4NTY - chains A and C of the 3 polymer chains in the assembly; structure by X-ray diffraction, 2.65 A resolution.

# Chain A
Name: Acid-sensing ion channel 1
Organism: Gallus gallus
Reference sequence: Q1XA76 (ASIC1_CHICK); residues 14-463 here = UniProt positions 14-463
Sequence (450 residues; row label = number of the first residue in the row):
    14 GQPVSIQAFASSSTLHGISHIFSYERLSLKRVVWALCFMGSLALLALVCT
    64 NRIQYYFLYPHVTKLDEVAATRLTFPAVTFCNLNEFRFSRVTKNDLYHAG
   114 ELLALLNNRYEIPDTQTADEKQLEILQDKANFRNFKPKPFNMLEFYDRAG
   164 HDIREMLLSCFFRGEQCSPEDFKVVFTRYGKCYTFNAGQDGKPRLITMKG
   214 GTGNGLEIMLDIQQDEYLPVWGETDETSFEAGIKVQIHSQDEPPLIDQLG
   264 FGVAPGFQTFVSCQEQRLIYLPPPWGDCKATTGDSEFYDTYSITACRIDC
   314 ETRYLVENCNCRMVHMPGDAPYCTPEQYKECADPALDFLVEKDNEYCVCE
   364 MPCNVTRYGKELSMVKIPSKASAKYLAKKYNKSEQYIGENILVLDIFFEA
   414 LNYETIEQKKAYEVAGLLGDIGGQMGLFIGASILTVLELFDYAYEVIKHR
Not modelled in the structure: 14-45, 297-298, 454-463
Swiss-Prot annotation at these positions:
  - motif: Gly-443 to Ser-445 (GAS motif)
  - site: Glu-80 (Involved in channel desensitization), Asp-356 (Involved in proton-dependent gating)
  - glycosylation (N-linked (GlcNAc...) asparagine): Asn-367, Asn-394
  - mutagenesis: Glu-80 (E80A: Strongly increases speed of desensitization), Asp-346 (D346N: Loss of pH-gated channel activity), Asp-350 (D350N: Loss of pH-gated channel activity)
Disulfide bonds: Cys-94/Cys-195, Cys-173/Cys-180, Cys-291/Cys-366, Cys-309/Cys-362, Cys-313/Cys-360, Cys-322/Cys-344, Cys-324/Cys-336
Bound ions: Cs+ site 1 near Tyr-123 (its only coordinating residue here); Cs+ site 2: Glu-183, Phe-185; Cs+ site 3: Thr-240 (together with polyethylene glycol peg4000); Cs+ site 4 near Glu-299 (its only coordinating residue here); Cs+ site 5: Val-319, Asn-323 (shared with Asn-3(C) of chain C); Cs+ site 6 near Lys-373 (its only coordinating residue here); Cs+ site 7 near Leu-375 (its only coordinating residue here)
Reported in the primary citation:
  - Cs+ coordination through a water molecule: Gly-443
  - conformationally variable residues: Gly-443
  - binding site for Cs+: Tyr-68
  - mutagenesis - Q437A: increased signaling in response to MitTx

# Chain C
Name: Basic phospholipase A2 homolog Tx-beta
Organism: Micrurus tener tener
Reference sequence: G9I930 (PA2HB_MICTN); residues 1-119 here correspond to UniProt positions 31-149 (UniProt number = residue number + 30)
Sequence (119 residues; numbered 1 to 119; the number before each row is that of its first residue):
     1 NLNQFRLMIKCTNDRVWADFVDYGCYCVARDSNTPVDDLDRCCQAQKQCY
    51 DEAVKVHGCKPLVMFYSFECRYLASDLDCSGNNTKCRNFVCNCDRTATLC
   101 ILTATYNRNNHKIDPSRCQ
Not modelled in the structure: 119
Disulfide bonds: Cys-11/Cys-70, Cys-25/Cys-118, Cys-27/Cys-43, Cys-42/Cys-100, Cys-49/Cys-93, Cys-59/Cys-86, Cys-79/Cys-91
Bound ions: Cs+ site 1: Asn-3 (shared with Val-319(A), Asn-323(A) of chain A); Cs+ site 2 near Phe-68 (its only coordinating residue here); Cs+ site 3 near Ser-80 (its only coordinating residue here)

# Interface between chain A and chain C
Residue-residue contacts - 20 pairs, chain A then chain C:
  Tyr-317(A) / Phe-65(C)
  Glu-320(A) / Asn-3(C)
  Glu-320(A) / Leu-7(C)
  Asn-321(A) / Asn-1(C)  hydrogen bond (backbone-side chain)
  Asn-321(A) / Asn-3(C)
  Asn-321(A) / Gln-4(C)  hydrogen bond
  Asn-323(A) / Asn-3(C)  hydrogen bond
  Glu-339(A) / Lys-60(C)  salt bridge
  Glu-343(A) / Lys-60(C)
  Glu-343(A) / Val-63(C)
  Glu-343(A) / Met-64(C)
  Glu-343(A) / Phe-65(C)  hydrogen bond (backbone-backbone)
  Cys-344(A) / Asn-1(C)
  Cys-344(A) / Val-63(C)
  Cys-344(A) / Phe-65(C)
  Pro-347(A) / Phe-65(C)
  Pro-347(A) / Arg-87(C)
  Ala-348(A) / Phe-65(C)  hydrophobic
  Phe-351(A) / Ser-67(C)
  Lys-355(A) / Gly-81(C)
Interface residues without a listed pair, chain A (12 interface residues in all): Cys-322

# Overview
The interface between chain A and chain C involves 12 residues on one side and 11 on the other, with 4
hydrogen bonds and 1 salt bridge. Polar pairs include Glu-339(A)/Lys-60(C), Asn-321(A)/Asn-1(C) and
Asn-321(A)/Gln-4(C). From the paper: a binding site for Cs+ at Tyr-68(A); Q437A of chain A increases signaling
in response to MitTx.
Chain A is Acid-sensing ion channel 1 (Gallus gallus) and chain C is Basic phospholipase A2 homolog Tx-beta
(Micrurus tener tener); the structure, Cesium sites in the crystal structure of acid-sensing ion channel in
complex with snake toxin, was determined by X-ray diffraction, deposited together with 4NTW and 4NTX.
